6HWB - chains O and U of the 28 polymer chains in the assembly; structure by X-ray diffraction, 2.60 A resolution.

Chain O:
Name: Proteasome subunit alpha type-2
Source organism: Saccharomyces cerevisiae S288C
Notes: EC 3.4.25.1
UniProtKB: P23639 (PSA2_YEAST); numbering as in UniProt (aligned over 1-250)
Chain sequence (250 residues; row label = number of the first residue in the row):
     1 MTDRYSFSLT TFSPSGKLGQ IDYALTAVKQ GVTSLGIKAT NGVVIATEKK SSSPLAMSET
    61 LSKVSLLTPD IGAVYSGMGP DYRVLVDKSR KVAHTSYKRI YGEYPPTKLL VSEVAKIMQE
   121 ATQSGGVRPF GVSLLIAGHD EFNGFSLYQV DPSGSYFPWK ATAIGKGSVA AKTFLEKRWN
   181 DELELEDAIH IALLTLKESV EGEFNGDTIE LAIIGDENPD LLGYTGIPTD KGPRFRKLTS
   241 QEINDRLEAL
Swiss-Prot annotation at these positions:
  - cross-link: Lys108 (Glycyl lysine isopeptide (Lys-Gly) (interchain with G-Cter in ubiquitin))

Chain U:
Name: Proteasome subunit alpha type-1
Source organism: Saccharomyces cerevisiae S288C
Notes: EC 3.4.25.1
UniProtKB: P21243 (PSA1_YEAST); residues -8 to 243 here correspond to UniProt positions 1-252 (UniProt number = residue number + 9)
Chain sequence (252 residues; numbered -8 to 243; the number before each row is that of its first residue; numbers below 1 keep their minus sign (Met-8 is residue -8)):
    -8 MSGAAAASAA GYDRHITIFS PEGRLYQVEY AFKATNQTNI NSLAVRGKDC TVVISQKKVP
    52 DKLLDPTTVS YIFCISRTIG MVVNGPIPDA RNAALRAKAE AAEFRYKYGY DMPCDVLAKR
   112 MANLSQIYTQ RAYMRPLGVI LTFVSVDEEL GPSIYKTDPA GYYVGYKATA TGPKQQEITT
   172 NLENHFKKSK IDHINEESWE KVVEFAITHM IDALGTEFSK NDLEVGVATK DKFFTLSAEN
   232 IEERLVAIAE QD
Disordered / not traced: -8 to 1, 243

Interface between chain O and chain U:
Contacting residue pairs (65; chain O residue first):
  Asp3(O) - Tyr124(U)
  Tyr5(O) - Ile7(U)
  Tyr5(O) - Ala123(U)  hydrophobic
  Tyr5(O) - Tyr124(U)  hydrophobic
  Leu9(O) - Ile9(U)  hydrophobic
  Leu9(O) - Ala123(U)  hydrophobic
  Gln20(O) - Ile9(U)
  Gln20(O) - Phe10(U)  hydrogen bond (side chain-backbone)
  Tyr23(O) - Phe10(U)  hydrophobic
  Tyr23(O) - Ser11(U)
  Tyr23(O) - Pro12(U)  hydrophobic
  Tyr23(O) - Gly14(U)
  Ala24(O) - Phe10(U)  hydrophobic
  Thr26(O) - Pro12(U)
  Thr26(O) - Glu13(U)
  Ala27(O) - Gly14(U)
  Ser52(O) - Tyr153(U)  hydrogen bond
  Ser53(O) - Thr170(U)
  Pro54(O) - Lys158(U)
  Pro54(O) - Glu174(U)
  Leu55(O) - Tyr157(U)
  Leu55(O) - Lys158(U)  hydrogen bond (backbone-backbone)
  Leu55(O) - Ala159(U)
  Leu55(O) - Thr170(U)
  Leu55(O) - Leu173(U)  hydrophobic
  Leu55(O) - Phe177(U)  hydrophobic
  Ala56(O) - Gly156(U)
  Ala56(O) - Tyr157(U)  hydrophobic
  Met57(O) - Arg37(U)
  Met57(O) - Val155(U)
  Met57(O) - Gly156(U)  hydrogen bond (backbone-backbone)
  Met57(O) - Tyr157(U)
  Met57(O) - Lys158(U)
  Thr60(O) - Tyr146(U)
  Thr60(O) - Val155(U)
  Thr60(O) - Gly156(U)  hydrogen bond (side chain-backbone)
  Leu61(O) - Tyr153(U)  hydrophobic
  Leu61(O) - Val155(U)  hydrophobic
  Met78(O) - Phe10(U)  hydrophobic
  Met78(O) - Leu16(U)  hydrophobic
  Pro80(O) - Gln117(U)
  Pro80(O) - Ala151(U)
  Pro80(O) - Gly152(U)
  Pro80(O) - Tyr153(U)
  Asp81(O) - Gln117(U)
  Arg83(O) - Ala113(U)  hydrogen bond (side chain-backbone)
  Arg83(O) - Asn114(U)
  Arg83(O) - Gly152(U)  hydrogen bond (side chain-backbone)
  Arg83(O) - Tyr154(U)
  Val84(O) - Asn114(U)
  Val84(O) - Gln117(U)
  Asp87(O) - Lys110(U)  salt bridge
  Asp87(O) - Asn114(U)
  Gly126(O) - Arg122(U)
  Gly126(O) - Ala123(U)  hydrogen bond (backbone-backbone)
  Val127(O) - Gln121(U)
  Val127(O) - Arg122(U)
  Arg128(O) - Thr8(U)
  Arg128(O) - Phe10(U)
  Arg128(O) - Leu16(U)
  Arg128(O) - Thr120(U)  hydrogen bond (side chain-backbone)
  Arg128(O) - Gln121(U)  hydrogen bond (backbone-backbone)
  Pro129(O) - Phe10(U)
  Phe130(O) - Gln121(U)
  Gly131(O) - Phe10(U)
Interface residues without a listed pair, chain O (30 interface residues in all): Thr2, Ala121
Interface residues without a listed pair, chain U (34 interface residues in all): Thr160

Overview:
30 residues of chain O face 34 of chain U across their interface; the contacts include 10 hydrogen bonds and 1
salt bridge. Polar contacts include Asp87(O)-Lys110(U), Gln20(O)-Phe10(U) and Ser52(O)-Tyr153(U).
Chain O is Proteasome subunit alpha type-2 and chain U is Proteasome subunit alpha type-1, both from
Saccharomyces cerevisiae S288C; the structure, Yeast 20S proteasome in complex with 44b, was determined by
X-ray diffraction together with 6HTB, 6HTC, 6HTD, 6HTP, 6HTR, 6HUB and 30 further entries from the same study.
